8B64 - chains M and H of the 34 polymer chains in the assembly; structure by electron microscopy, 2.59 A resolution.

# Chain M
Protein: Reaction center protein M chain
From: Rhodobacter capsulatus
Reference sequence: P11847 (RCEM_RHOCA); residues 0-306 here correspond to UniProt positions 1-307 (UniProt number = residue number + 1)
Sequence (307 residues; numbered 0 to 306; the number before each row is that of its first residue; numbering starts at 0):
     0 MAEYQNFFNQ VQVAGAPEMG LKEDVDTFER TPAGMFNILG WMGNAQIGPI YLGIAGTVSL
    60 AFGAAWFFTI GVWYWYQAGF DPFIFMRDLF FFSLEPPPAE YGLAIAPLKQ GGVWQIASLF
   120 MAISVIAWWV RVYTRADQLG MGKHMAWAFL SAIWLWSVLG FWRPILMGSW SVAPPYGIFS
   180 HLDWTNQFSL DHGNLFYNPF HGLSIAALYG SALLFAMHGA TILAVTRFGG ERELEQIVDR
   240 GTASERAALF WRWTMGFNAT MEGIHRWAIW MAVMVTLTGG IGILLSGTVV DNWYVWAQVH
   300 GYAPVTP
Unresolved in the structure: 0, 305-306
Swiss-Prot annotation at these positions:
  - binding site ((7R,8Z)-bacteriochlorophyll b): His-180, His-200
  - binding site (Fe cation): His-217, Glu-232, His-264
  - binding site (a ubiquinone): Trp-250
Ion coordination: Fe ion: His-217, Glu-232, His-264 (shared with 2 residues of chain L)
Ligand contacts:
  - 1,2-Distearoyl-sn-glycerophosphoethanolamine (3PE), molecule 1: Ala-60, Ala-63, Ala-64, Phe-67, Thr-68, Val-71, Trp-72, Trp-74, Tyr-75, Phe-79, Leu-107, Lys-108, Val-112, Ile-115
  - 1,2-Distearoyl-sn-glycerophosphoethanolamine (3PE), molecule 2: Gly-141, His-143, Trp-146, Leu-149, Ser-150, Trp-153, Arg-265, Ile-268, Trp-269, Val-272, Leu-276, Ile-280
  - 1,2-Distearoyl-sn-glycerophosphoethanolamine (3PE), molecule 3: Pro-198, Gly-201, Leu-202, Ala-205, Ala-206, Met-273, Trp-295, His-299, Tyr-301
  - 1,2-Distearoyl-sn-glycerophosphoethanolamine (3PE), molecule 4: Arg-251, Met-254, Gly-255, Phe-256, Trp-266, Trp-269, Met-270
  - bacteriochlorophyll a (BCL), molecule 1: Trp-65, Phe-66, Met-120, Trp-155, Leu-158, Pro-173, Ile-177, His-180, Leu-181, Trp-183, Thr-184
  - bacteriochlorophyll a (BCL), molecule 2: Trp-65, Met-120, Val-124, Phe-148, Ala-151, Ile-152, Leu-154, Trp-155, Leu-158, Trp-183, Thr-184, Asn-185, Phe-187, Ser-188, Leu-194, Phe-195, His-200, Ser-203, Ile-204, Leu-207, Tyr-208, Val-274, Thr-275, Gly-278, Gly-279, Ile-282
  - bacteriochlorophyll a (BCL), molecule 3: Thr-184, Phe-195, Tyr-208
  - bacteriochlorophyll a (BCL), molecule 4: Phe-195, Gly-201, Ile-204, Ala-205, Tyr-208, Gly-209, Leu-212, Met-270
  - bacteriopheophytin a (BPH), molecule 1: Ser-58, Leu-59, Gly-62, Ala-63, Trp-65, Phe-66, Phe-67, Ser-123, Val-124, Trp-127, Val-131, Met-144, Ala-147, Phe-148, Ala-151, Ala-271, Val-272, Thr-275
  - bacteriopheophytin a (BPH), molecule 2: Tyr-208, Ala-211, Leu-212, Ala-215, Met-216, Trp-250, Thr-253, Met-254
  - spheroidene (SPO): Trp-65, Phe-66, Phe-67, Ile-69, Gly-70, Val-71, Tyr-73, Trp-74, Phe-84, Leu-88, Ile-104, Gln-114, Ser-117, Leu-118, Met-120, Ala-121, Trp-155, Ser-156, Leu-158, Gly-159, Phe-160, Trp-169, Pro-173, Tyr-175, Gly-176, Ile-177, His-180
  - ubiquinone-10 (U10), molecule 1: Met-85, Arg-86, Asp-87, Leu-88, Phe-89, Phe-90, Phe-178
  - ubiquinone-10 (U10), molecule 2: Phe-89, Ile-177, Phe-178
  - ubiquinone-10 (U10), molecule 3: Leu-212, Leu-213, Met-216, His-217, Thr-220, Ile-221, Ala-246, Ala-247, Trp-250, Met-254, Phe-256, Asn-257, Ala-258, Thr-259, Met-260, Ile-263, Trp-266

# Chain H
Protein: Reaction center protein H chain
From: Rhodobacter capsulatus
Reference sequence: P19056 (RCEH_RHOCA); residue numbers follow UniProt; this construct covers 1-254
Sequence (254 residues; row label = number of the first residue in the row):
     1 MVGVNFFGDF DLASLAIWSF WAFLAYLIYY LQTENMREGY PLENDDGKLS PNQGPFPVPS
    61 PKTFDLADGR KIVVPSVENE EAHRRTDLAL ERTSVNEGYP FRPTGNPMLD GVGPASWVPR
   121 RDEPEVDAHG HNKIQPMRKT EMKVSAGRDP RGMPVQAGDT EVVGKIVDMW VDIPEQLVRY
   181 LEVELNSGKK KLLPMTMLKI WSDRVRVNAI TSDLFDTIPD IKSPDVVTKL EEDKISAYVA
   241 GGYMYAKGVK PYAL
Unresolved in the structure: 246-254
Ligand contacts:
  - 1,2-Distearoyl-sn-glycerophosphoethanolamine (3PE), molecule 1: Phe-10, Ser-14, Ile-17, Trp-18, Phe-20, Trp-21, Leu-24
  - 1,2-Distearoyl-sn-glycerophosphoethanolamine (3PE), molecule 2: Ala-16, Ser-19, Phe-20, Phe-23, Leu-27, Tyr-30
  - 1,2-Distearoyl-sn-glycerophosphoethanolamine (3PE), molecule 3: Leu-24, Leu-27, Ile-28, Leu-31, Gln-32, Met-36, Tyr-40, Gln-53, Gly-54, Pro-55, Phe-56
  - 1,2-Distearoyl-sn-glycerophosphoethanolamine (3PE), molecule 4: Tyr-29, Leu-42, Asn-52, Gly-54, Pro-55, Phe-56, Pro-57
  - 1,2-Distearoyl-sn-glycerophosphoethanolamine (3PE), molecule 5: Asn-52, Gln-53, Gly-54

# Chain M / chain H interface
Contacting residue pairs (123):
  Glu-2(M) with Asn-208(H); Tyr-243(H), hydrogen bond
  Tyr-3(M) with Met-195(H); Thr-196(H); Leu-198(H); Lys-199(H)
  Asn-5(M) with Thr-196(H)
  Asn-8(M) with Leu-177(H)
  Gln-9(M) with Gly-147(H); Arg-148(H); Met-195(H); Leu-198(H), hydrogen bond (side chain-backbone); Lys-199(H); Ile-200(H), hydrogen bond (side chain-backbone)
  Val-10(M) with Val-144(H), hydrophobic; Ala-146(H); Arg-148(H); Val-178(H), hydrophobic
  Gln-11(M) with Val-144(H); Ser-145(H), hydrogen bond (backbone-backbone); Ala-146(H), hydrogen bond (backbone-backbone)
  Val-12(M) with Met-137(H), hydrophobic; Lys-143(H); Ser-145(H); Met-169(H), hydrophobic; Val-171(H), hydrophobic; Gln-176(H); Val-178(H), hydrophobic
  Ala-13(M) with Met-142(H); Lys-143(H), hydrogen bond (backbone-backbone); Ser-145(H); Gln-176(H)
  Gly-14(M) with Gln-176(H)
  Ala-15(M) with Gln-176(H)
  Glu-17(M) with Ile-173(H); Pro-174(H)
  Leu-20(M) with Ala-128(H), hydrophobic; His-129(H)
  Met-34(M) with Gln-176(H)
  Asn-36(M) with Ser-145(H)
  Trp-40(M) with Ala-146(H), hydrophobic; Gly-147(H)
  Asn-43(M) with Glu-175(H)
  Phe-199(M) with Ala-16(H); Ile-17(H)
  Leu-202(M) with Ile-17(H), hydrophobic; Phe-20(H), hydrophobic
  Thr-225(M) with Thr-196(H), hydrogen bond (backbone-side chain)
  Arg-226(M) with Thr-196(H); Met-197(H); Ser-236(H), hydrogen bond (backbone-side chain); Tyr-243(H)
  Phe-227(M) with Ser-236(H); Ala-240(H), hydrophobic
  Glu-230(M) with Arg-179(H), salt bridge
  Arg-231(M) with Glu-125(H), salt bridge; Ile-134(H); Arg-179(H); Tyr-180(H); Glu-232(H), salt bridge
  Glu-234(M) with Arg-120(H); Glu-125(H); Lys-229(H), salt bridge
  Gln-235(M) with Arg-120(H)
  Ile-236(M) with Glu-38(H); Phe-64(H), hydrophobic
  Val-237(M) with Phe-64(H), hydrophobic; Leu-66(H), hydrophobic; Arg-121(H), hydrogen bond (backbone-side chain)
  Asp-238(M) with His-83(H), salt bridge; Arg-120(H), hydrogen bond (backbone-side chain); Arg-121(H), salt bridge; Lys-229(H), salt bridge
  Arg-239(M) with Glu-38(H), salt bridge; Glu-80(H), salt bridge; His-83(H), hydrogen bond (backbone-side chain); Val-118(H); Arg-120(H)
  Gly-240(M) with Val-118(H); Arg-120(H); Asp-233(H)
  Thr-241(M) with Ser-116(H), hydrogen bond (side chain-backbone); Val-118(H); Asp-233(H), hydrogen bond (backbone-side chain)
  Glu-244(M) with Val-118(H)
  Arg-245(M) with Pro-114(H), hydrogen bond (side chain-backbone); Ala-115(H); Ser-116(H), hydrogen bond (side chain-backbone); Ala-237(H)
  Arg-251(M) with Tyr-40(H); Leu-42(H)
  Ala-258(M) with Asn-35(H)
  Thr-259(M) with Asn-35(H), hydrogen bond (backbone-side chain)
  Glu-261(M) with Lys-62(H), salt bridge; Phe-64(H)
  Gly-262(M) with Asn-35(H)
  Ile-263(M) with Asn-35(H), hydrogen bond (backbone-side chain)
  Arg-265(M) with Tyr-30(H), hydrogen bond; Leu-31(H)
  Trp-266(M) with Leu-31(H), hydrophobic; Asn-35(H)
  Trp-269(M) with Phe-23(H), hydrophobic; Leu-27(H); Leu-31(H)
  Met-273(M) with Phe-20(H), hydrophobic; Phe-23(H), hydrophobic; Leu-27(H), hydrophobic
  Thr-277(M) with Phe-20(H)
  Gly-286(M) with Val-2(H)
  Thr-287(M) with Met-1(H), hydrogen bond (backbone-backbone); Val-2(H)
  Val-288(M) with Met-1(H); Val-2(H); Gly-3(H); Leu-12(H), hydrophobic; Ala-13(H)
  Asp-290(M) with Val-2(H)
  Trp-295(M) with Asp-11(H), hydrogen bond; Ala-13(H), hydrophobic; Ser-14(H)
  Val-298(M) with Asp-9(H)
  His-299(M) with Asp-9(H), hydrogen bond (side chain-backbone); Ser-14(H), hydrogen bond
Also at the interface, not in a pair above, chain M (60 interface residues in all): Ala-1, Pro-198, Phe-256, Asn-257, Ile-280, Leu-284, Val-289, Trp-292
Also at the interface, not in a pair above, chain H (75 interface residues in all): Trp-21, Leu-24, Gln-32, Glu-34, Ile-72, Asn-79, Gly-113, Lys-133, Pro-194

# Overview
60 residues of chain M and 75 residues of chain H are in contact; the contacts include 22 hydrogen bonds and
10 salt bridges. Polar pairs include Glu-230(M)/Arg-179(H), Arg-231(M)/Glu-125(H) and Arg-231(M)/Glu-232(H). 3
1,2-Distearoyl-sn-glycerophosphoethanolamine molecules are bound between chain M and chain H.
Chain M is Reaction center protein M chain and chain H is Reaction center protein H chain, both from
Rhodobacter capsulatus; the structure, Cryo-EM structure of RC-LH1-PufX photosynthetic core complex from Rba.
capsulatus, was determined by electron microscopy.
